Entry 4UIF (electron microscopy, 6.50 A resolution (low resolution: residue-level contacts below are approximate; hydrogen-bond / salt-bridge calls are withheld)); this record covers chains A and B of the 12 polymer chains in the assembly.

== Chain A ==
Name: Dengue virus serotype 2 strain PVP94 07 - envelope protein
Source organism: Dengue virus 2
UniProt: D6MQ38 (D6MQ38_9FLAV); residues 1-495 here = UniProt positions 1-495
Sequence (495 residues; row label = number of the first residue in the row):
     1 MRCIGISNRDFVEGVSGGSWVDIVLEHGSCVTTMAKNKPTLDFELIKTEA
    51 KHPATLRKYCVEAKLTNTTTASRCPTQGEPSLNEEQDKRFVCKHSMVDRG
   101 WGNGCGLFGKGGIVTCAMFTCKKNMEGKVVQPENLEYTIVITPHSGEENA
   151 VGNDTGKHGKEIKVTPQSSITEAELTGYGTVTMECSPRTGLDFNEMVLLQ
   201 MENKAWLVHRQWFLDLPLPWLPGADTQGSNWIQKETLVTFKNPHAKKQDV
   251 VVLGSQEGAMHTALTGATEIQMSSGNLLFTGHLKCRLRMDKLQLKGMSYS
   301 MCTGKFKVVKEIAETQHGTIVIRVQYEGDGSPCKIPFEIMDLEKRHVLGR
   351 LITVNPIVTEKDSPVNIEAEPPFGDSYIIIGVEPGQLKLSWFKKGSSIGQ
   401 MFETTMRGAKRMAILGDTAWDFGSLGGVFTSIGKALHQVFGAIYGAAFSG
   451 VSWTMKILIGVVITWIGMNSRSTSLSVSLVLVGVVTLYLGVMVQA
What the authors report for this chain:
  - conformationally variable residues (loop rearrangement): H144 to K157

== Chain B ==
Name: Dengue virus serotype 2 strain strain PVP94 07 - membrane protein
Source organism: Dengue virus 2
UniProt: E0WXJ3 (E0WXJ3_9FLAV); residues 1-72 here correspond to UniProt positions 206-277 (UniProt number = residue number + 205)
Sequence (72 residues; row label = number of the first residue in the row):
     1 SVALVPHVGMGLETRTETWMSSEGAWKHAQRIETWILRHPGFTIMAAILA
    51 YTIGTTYFQRVLIFILLTAVTP

== Chain A / chain B interface ==
Contacting residue pairs (2):
  A263(A) with P6(B)
  G450(A) with G9(B)
Other interface residues (no listed pair), chain A (5 interface residues in all): A259, G266, T268
Other interface residues (no listed pair), chain B (6 interface residues in all): A3, H7, V8, T18

== Summary ==
5 residues of chain A and 6 residues of chain B are in contact. From the paper: conformational variability at
H144(A).
Here chain A is Dengue virus serotype 2 strain PVP94 07 - envelope protein and chain B is Dengue virus
serotype 2 strain strain PVP94 07 - membrane protein, both from Dengue virus 2. Entry 4UIF (Cryo-EM structure
of Dengue virus serotype 2 in complex with antigen-binding fragments of human antibody 2D22) was determined by
electron microscopy, deposited together with 4UIH and 5A1Z.
